Entry 6T8G (electron microscopy, 4.34 A resolution (low resolution: residue-level contacts below are approximate; hydrogen-bond / salt-bridge calls are withheld)); this record covers chains E and F of the 8 polymer chains in the assembly.

Chain E (and F):
Molecule: DNA translocase FtsK
Organism: Pseudomonas aeruginosa PAO1
Notes: fragment: Motor domain, residues 247-728; chain F of this document is another copy of the same molecule, construct and numbering; everything in this record applies to it too
UniProt: Q9I0M3 (FTSK_PSEAE); residue numbers follow UniProt; this construct covers 247-728
Amino-acid sequence (491 residues; numbered 246 to 736; the number before each row is that of its first residue):
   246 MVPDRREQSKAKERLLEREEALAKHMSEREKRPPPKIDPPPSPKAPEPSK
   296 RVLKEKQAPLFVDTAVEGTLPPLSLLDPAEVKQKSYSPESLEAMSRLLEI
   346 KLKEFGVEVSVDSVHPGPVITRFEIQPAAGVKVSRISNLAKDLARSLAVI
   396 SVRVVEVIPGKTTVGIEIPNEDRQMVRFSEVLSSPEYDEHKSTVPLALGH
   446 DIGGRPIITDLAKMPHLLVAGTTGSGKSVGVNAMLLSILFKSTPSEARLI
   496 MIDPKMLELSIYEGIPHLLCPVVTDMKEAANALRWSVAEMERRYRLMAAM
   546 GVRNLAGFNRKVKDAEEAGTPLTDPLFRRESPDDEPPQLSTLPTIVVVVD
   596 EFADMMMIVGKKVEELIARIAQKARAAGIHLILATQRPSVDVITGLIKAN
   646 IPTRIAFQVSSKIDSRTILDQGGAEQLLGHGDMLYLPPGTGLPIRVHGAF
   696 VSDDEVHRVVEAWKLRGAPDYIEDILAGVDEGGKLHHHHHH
Disordered / not traced: 246-314, 571-580, 722-736 (chain F: 246-314, 571-581, 722-736)
Differences from the reference sequence: initiating methionine (246); expression tag (729-736)
Small-molecule neighbours: ADP (adenosine-5'-diphosphate): Met-420, Thr-468, Gly-469, Ser-470, Gly-471, Lys-472, Ser-473, Val-474, Gln-631, His-675, Gly-676, Gly-693, Ala-694, Phe-695
UniProt features mapped onto this chain:
  - binding site (ATP): Gly-469 to Val-474, His-675, Gly-693, Ala-694

Chain E / chain F interface:
Contacting residue pairs (29):
  Pro-372(E) / Arg-390(F)
  Ala-374(E) / Glu-349(F)
  Gly-375(E) / Glu-349(F)
  Gly-375(E) / Phe-350(F)
  Val-376(E) / Phe-350(F)
  Val-376(E) / Arg-390(F)
  Lys-377(E) / Asp-387(F)
  Val-378(E) / Asp-387(F)
  Val-378(E) / Arg-390(F)
  Thr-407(E) / Arg-390(F)
  Thr-408(E) / Arg-390(F)
  Val-409(E) / Arg-390(F)
  Arg-548(E) / Leu-502(F)
  Arg-548(E) / Ser-505(F)
  Gln-617(E) / Pro-499(F)
  Gln-617(E) / Lys-500(F)
  Gln-617(E) / Asp-599(F)
  Lys-618(E) / Pro-499(F)
  Lys-618(E) / Thr-519(F)
  Gly-640(E) / Met-602(F)
  Gly-640(E) / Arg-632(F)
  Leu-641(E) / Met-602(F)
  Lys-643(E) / Arg-632(F)
  Ala-644(E) / Gln-631(F)
  Ala-644(E) / Arg-632(F)
  Gly-684(E) / Thr-468(F)
  Thr-685(E) / Thr-467(F)
  Thr-685(E) / Thr-468(F)
  Thr-685(E) / Gln-653(F)
Also at the interface, not in a pair above, chain E (22 interface residues in all): Ala-613, Ala-621, Asn-645, Pro-647
Also at the interface, not in a pair above, chain F (20 interface residues in all): Asp-498, Met-501, Ile-506, Ile-603

Overview:
22 residues of chain E and 20 residues of chain F are in contact. Chain E binds ADP. Curated annotation
(UniProt) lists 9 ATP-binding residues on chain E.
Both chains are DNA translocase FtsK (Pseudomonas aeruginosa PAO1). Entry 6T8G (Stalled FtsK motor domain
bound to dsDNA) was determined by electron microscopy (same publication as 6T8B and 6T8O).
